7RSN - chains A and B of the 12 polymer chains in the assembly; structure by electron microscopy, 3.49 A resolution.

# Chain A
Molecule: AMC018 gp120
From: Human immunodeficiency virus 1
Sequence (485 residues; each row starts with the number of its first residue; note: 30 numbers in that range are skipped by the numbering (no residue carries them; nothing is unmodelled there); a row labelled like 133A-133U holds insertion residues (133A, then the next letters in order)):
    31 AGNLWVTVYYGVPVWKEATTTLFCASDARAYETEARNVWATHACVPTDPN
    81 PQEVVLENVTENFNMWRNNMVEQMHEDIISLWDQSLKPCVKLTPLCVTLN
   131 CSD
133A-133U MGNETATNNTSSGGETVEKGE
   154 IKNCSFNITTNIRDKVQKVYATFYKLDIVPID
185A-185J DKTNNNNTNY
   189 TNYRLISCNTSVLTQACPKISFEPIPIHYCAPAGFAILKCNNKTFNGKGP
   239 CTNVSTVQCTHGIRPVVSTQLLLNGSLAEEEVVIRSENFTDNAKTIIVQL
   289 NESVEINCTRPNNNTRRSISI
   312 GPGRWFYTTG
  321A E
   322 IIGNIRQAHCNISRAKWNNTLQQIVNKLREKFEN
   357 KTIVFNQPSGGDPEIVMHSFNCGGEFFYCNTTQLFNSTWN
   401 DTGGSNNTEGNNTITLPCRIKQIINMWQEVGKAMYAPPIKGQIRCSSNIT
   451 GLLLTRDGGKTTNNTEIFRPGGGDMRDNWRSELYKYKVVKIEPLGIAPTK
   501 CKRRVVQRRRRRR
Not modelled in the structure: 31-34, 57-65, 133A-133U, 185A-185J, 401-411, 505-513
Cystine bridges: Cys54-Cys74, Cys119-Cys205, Cys126-Cys196, Cys131-Cys157, Cys218-Cys247, Cys228-Cys239, Cys296-Cys331, Cys378-Cys445, Cys385-Cys418
Covalently attached groups: N-acetylglucosamine (NAG) linked to Asn130, Asn156, Asn160, Asn197, Asn230, Asn241, Asn262, Asn295, Asn301, Asn332, Asn355, Asn386, Asn392, Asn448, Asn463; glycan linked to Asn276

# Chain B
Molecule: AMC018 gp41
From: Human immunodeficiency virus 1
Sequence (153 residues; each row starts with the number of its first residue):
   512 AVGIGAVFLGFLGAAGSTMGAASMALTVQARQLLSGIVQQQNNLLRAPEA
   562 QQHMLKLTVWGIKQLQARVLAVERYLKDQQLLGIWGCSGKLICCTAVPWN
   612 ASWSNKSVDEIWGNMTWMQWEREIDNYTSLIYTLIEESQNQQEKNEQELL
   662 ELD
Not modelled in the structure: 512-519, 545-564
Cystine bridges: Cys598-Cys604

# Chain A / chain B interface
Residue-residue contacts (96; chain A residue first):
  Trp35(A) - Val608(B)
  Trp35(A) - Pro609(B)  hydrophobic
  Trp35(A) - Trp610(B)  hydrogen bond (backbone-side chain)
  Val36(A) - Thr606(B)  hydrogen bond (backbone-side chain)
  Val36(A) - Val608(B)  hydrogen bond (backbone-backbone)
  Val36(A) - Pro609(B)
  Val36(A) - Trp610(B)
  Val36(A) - Trp614(B)  hydrophobic
  Thr37(A) - Ile603(B)
  Thr37(A) - Cys604(B)
  Val38(A) - Cys598(B)  hydrophobic
  Val38(A) - Ile603(B)
  Val38(A) - Cys604(B)  hydrogen bond (backbone-backbone)
  Tyr39(A) - Leu602(B)
  Tyr39(A) - Ile603(B)  hydrophobic
  Tyr39(A) - Trp623(B)
  Tyr39(A) - Trp628(B)  hydrophobic
  Tyr40(A) - Leu537(B)
  Tyr40(A) - Leu544(B)
  Tyr40(A) - Asp589(B)  hydrogen bond
  Tyr40(A) - Lys601(B)  hydrogen bond (backbone-backbone)
  Gly41(A) - Leu537(B)
  Gly41(A) - Gln540(B)  hydrogen bond (backbone-side chain)
  Val42(A) - Leu537(B)
  Val42(A) - Gln540(B)
  Val42(A) - Trp628(B)
  Pro43(A) - Leu523(B)
  Pro43(A) - Ala525(B)  hydrophobic
  Pro43(A) - Gln540(B)
  Pro43(A) - Met629(B)
  Val44(A) - Trp628(B)
  Val44(A) - Met629(B)  hydrophobic
  Val44(A) - Glu632(B)
  Trp45(A) - Leu523(B)  hydrophobic
  Trp45(A) - Ala525(B)  hydrophobic
  Trp45(A) - Met629(B)
  Lys46(A) - Glu632(B)  salt bridge
  Thr50(A) - Leu581(B)
  Thr51(A) - Lys574(B)
  Leu52(A) - Lys574(B)  hydrogen bond (backbone-side chain)
  Cys54(A) - Trp571(B)  hydrophobic
  Trp69(A) - Trp571(B)
  Ala73(A) - Leu566(B)
  Ala73(A) - Thr569(B)
  Ala73(A) - Trp571(B)  hydrophobic
  Ala73(A) - Gln575(B)  hydrogen bond (backbone-side chain)
  Cys74(A) - Trp571(B)
  Pro76(A) - Gln575(B)
  Val84(A) - Leu520(B)
  Val84(A) - Phe522(B)
  Glu87(A) - Ala525(B)
  Glu87(A) - Ala526(B)
  Val89(A) - Ala526(B)  hydrophobic
  Gln103(A) - Lys574(B)
  Asp107(A) - Trp571(B)
  Asp107(A) - Lys574(B)  salt bridge
  Ser110(A) - Val570(B)
  Leu111(A) - Val570(B)  hydrophobic
  Leu111(A) - Trp571(B)  hydrophobic
  Gln114(A) - Leu568(B)  hydrogen bond (side chain-backbone)
  Gln114(A) - Thr569(B)  hydrogen bond
  Gln114(A) - Val570(B)  hydrogen bond (side chain-backbone)
  Ile215(A) - Trp571(B)  hydrophobic
  Tyr217(A) - Trp571(B)
  Ala221(A) - Gln543(B)
  Ala221(A) - Leu544(B)
  Ala221(A) - Ala582(B)  hydrophobic
  Gly222(A) - Arg585(B)  hydrogen bond (backbone-side chain)
  Phe223(A) - Leu581(B)  hydrophobic
  Phe223(A) - Arg585(B)
  Thr244(A) - Leu523(B)
  Lys490(A) - Arg585(B)
  Ile491(A) - Arg585(B)  hydrogen bond (backbone-side chain)
  Pro493(A) - Asp589(B)
  Leu494(A) - Leu592(B)  hydrophobic
  Leu494(A) - Leu593(B)  hydrophobic
  Ile496(A) - Trp631(B)  hydrogen bond (backbone-side chain)
  Ile496(A) - Ile642(B)  hydrophobic
  Ala497(A) - Trp623(B)  hydrophobic
  Ala497(A) - Trp628(B)  hydrophobic
  Ala497(A) - Trp631(B)
  Pro498(A) - Trp610(B)  hydrophobic
  Pro498(A) - Ile622(B)  hydrophobic
  Pro498(A) - Trp623(B)  hydrogen bond (backbone-side chain)
  Pro498(A) - Trp631(B)
  Cys501(A) - Cys605(B)  disulfide
  Cys501(A) - Thr606(B)
  Lys502(A) - Cys605(B)  hydrogen bond (backbone-side chain)
  Lys502(A) - Thr606(B)
  Arg503(A) - Trp596(B)  hydrogen bond (side chain-backbone)
  Arg503(A) - Gly597(B)
  Arg503(A) - Cys604(B)
  Arg503(A) - Cys605(B)  hydrogen bond (side chain-backbone)
  Arg503(A) - Thr606(B)  hydrogen bond (backbone-backbone)
  Arg503(A) - Gln650(B)  hydrogen bond
  Arg503(A) - Gln653(B)  hydrogen bond
Also at the interface, not in a pair above, chain A (52 interface residues in all): Phe53, Ala70, Leu86, Asn88, Pro220, Ala224, Glu492, Thr499
Also at the interface, not in a pair above, chain B (53 interface residues in all): Gly521, Gly524, Met530, Ala541, Ala578, Gln590, Ala607, Val619, Tyr643
Cross-chain cystine bridges: Cys501(A)-Cys605(B)

# In short
52 residues of chain A and 53 residues of chain B are in contact; the contacts include 1 disulfide bond, 22
hydrogen bonds and 2 salt bridges. Polar pairs include Lys46(A)-Glu632(B), Asp107(A)-Lys574(B) and
Trp35(A)-Trp610(B).
Chain A is AMC018 gp120 and chain B is AMC018 gp41, both from Human immunodeficiency virus 1; the structure,
AMC018 SOSIP.v4.2 in complex with PGV04 Fab, was determined by electron microscopy, deposited together with
7RSO.
